Entry 4ZFZ (X-ray diffraction, 1.76 A resolution); this record covers chains A and C of the 3 polymer chains in the assembly.

Chain A:
Protein: Major histocompatibility complex class I
Source organism: Macaca mulatta
Chain sequence (277 residues; numbered 0 to 276; the number before each row is that of its first residue; numbering starts at 0):
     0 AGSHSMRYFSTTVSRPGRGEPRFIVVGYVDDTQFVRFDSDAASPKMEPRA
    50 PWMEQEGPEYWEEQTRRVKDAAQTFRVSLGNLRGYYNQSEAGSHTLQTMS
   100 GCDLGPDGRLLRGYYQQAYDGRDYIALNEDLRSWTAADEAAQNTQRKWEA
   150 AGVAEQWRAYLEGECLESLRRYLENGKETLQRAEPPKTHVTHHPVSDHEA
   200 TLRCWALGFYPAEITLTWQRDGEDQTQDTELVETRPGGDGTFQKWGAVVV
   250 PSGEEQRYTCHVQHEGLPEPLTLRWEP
Disulfide bonds: Cys-101/Cys-164, Cys-203/Cys-259
Metal / ion sites: Zn2+ site 1: Ala-0, His-3, Gln-180 (shared with 1 residue of chain J); Zn2+ site 2: Glu-58, Glu-61 (shared with 2 residues of chain G); Zn2+ site 3: Glu-138 (together with 1,2-ethanediol) (shared with 2 residues of chain J); Zn2+ site 4: His-191 (shared with 2 residues of chain G); Zn2+ site 5: His-192 (shared with 1 residue of chain B); Zn2+ site 6: His-197 (together with 1,2-ethanediol) (shared with 1 residue of chain E)
What the authors report for this chain:
  - binding site for myristic acid: Tyr-7, Ser-9, Phe-22, Val-24, Gln-63, Arg-66, Val-67, Ala-70, Phe-74, Thr-97, Ser-99
  - specificity-determining residues: Ser-9, Ala-70, Thr-97, Ser-99, Gln-116

Chain C:
Protein: 5-mer lipopeptide  from Protein Nef
Reference sequence: P12482 (NEF_SIVS4); residue numbers follow UniProt; this construct covers 2-6
Chain sequence (5 residues; row label = number of the first residue in the row):
     2 GGAIS
Covalent attachments: myristic acid (MYR) linked to Gly-2
Swiss-Prot annotation at these positions:
  - lipidation: Gly-2 (N-myristoyl glycine)

Interface between chain A and chain C:
Residue-residue contacts (19; chain A residue first):
  Asp-69(A) / Gly-2(C)
  Thr-73(A) / Gly-2(C)  hydrogen bond (side chain-backbone)
  Thr-73(A) / Gly-3(C)
  Thr-73(A) / Ala-4(C)
  Thr-73(A) / Ile-5(C)
  Val-76(A) / Ile-5(C)  hydrophobic
  Ser-77(A) / Ile-5(C)
  Ser-77(A) / Ser-6(C)  hydrogen bond (side chain-backbone)
  Asn-80(A) / Ile-5(C)
  Asn-80(A) / Ser-6(C)  hydrogen bond (side chain-backbone)
  Leu-81(A) / Ser-6(C)
  Tyr-84(A) / Ser-6(C)  hydrogen bond (side chain-backbone)
  Gln-116(A) / Ser-6(C)  hydrogen bond
  Thr-143(A) / Ser-6(C)  hydrogen bond (side chain-backbone)
  Lys-146(A) / Ser-6(C)  hydrogen bond (side chain-backbone)
  Trp-147(A) / Ala-4(C)
  Trp-147(A) / Ile-5(C)  hydrogen bond (side chain-backbone)
  Trp-147(A) / Ser-6(C)
  Val-152(A) / Ala-4(C)  hydrophobic
Also at the interface, not in a pair above, chain A (15 interface residues in all): Ala-70, Tyr-123, Trp-156

In short:
15 residues of chain A face 5 of chain C across their interface; the contacts include 8 hydrogen bonds. Polar
contacts include Thr-73(A)/Gly-2(C), Ser-77(A)/Ser-6(C) and Asn-80(A)/Ser-6(C). Myristic acid is covalently
linked to Gly-2(C). From the paper: a binding site for myristic acid at Tyr-7(A), Ser-9(A) and Phe-22(A) among
others; specificity determinants Ser-9(A), Ala-70(A) and Thr-97(A) among others.
Chain A is Major histocompatibility complex class I (Macaca mulatta) and chain C is a 5-mer lipopeptide  from
Protein Nef; the structure, Crystal structure of rhesus macaque MHC class I molecule Mamu-B*098 complexed with
myristoylated 5-mer lipopeptide derived ..., was determined by X-ray diffraction.
